8AS1 - chains A and B; structure by X-ray diffraction, 1.50 A resolution.

# Chain A
Name: 14-3-3 protein sigma
From: Homo sapiens
UniProtKB: P31947 (1433S_HUMAN); residue numbers follow UniProt; this construct covers 1-231
Sequence (236 residues; numbered -4 to 231; the number before each row is that of its first residue; numbers below 1 keep their minus sign (Gly-4 is residue -4)):
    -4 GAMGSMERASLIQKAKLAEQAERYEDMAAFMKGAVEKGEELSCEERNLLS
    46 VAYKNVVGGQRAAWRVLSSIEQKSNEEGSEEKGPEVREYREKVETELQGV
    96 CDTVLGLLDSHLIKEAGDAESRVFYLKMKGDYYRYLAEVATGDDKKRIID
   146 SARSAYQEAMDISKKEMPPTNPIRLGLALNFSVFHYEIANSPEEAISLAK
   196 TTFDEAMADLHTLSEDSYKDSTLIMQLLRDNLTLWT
Sequence notes: expression tag (-4 to 0)
Glycans and other covalent adducts: compound NQL linked to Cys38
Bound ions: Mg2+ site 1 near Ser37 (its only coordinating residue here); Mg2+ site 2 near Glu89 (its only coordinating residue here)
Ligand contacts: NQL (2-chloranyl-N-[[1-(4-phenylazanylpiperidin-4-yl)carbonylpiperidin-4-yl]methyl]ethanamide): Arg41, Asn42, Phe119, Lys122, Pro167, Ile168, Gly171, Ile219
UniProt features mapped onto this chain:
  - site (Interaction with phosphoserine on interacting protein): Arg56, Arg129
  - modified residue (Phosphoserine): Ser5, Ser74

# Chain B
Name: Estrogen receptor
UniProtKB: P03372 (ESR1_HUMAN); numbering as in UniProt (aligned over 591-595)
Sequence (5 residues; numbered 591 to 595; the number before each row is that of its first residue):
   591 FPATV
Modified positions: Thr594 (phosphothreonine; TPO)
What the authors report for this chain:
  - post-translational modification sites: Thr594 (citing earlier work)

# Interface between chain A and chain B
Residue-residue contacts (20):
  Lys49(A) - Thr594(B)
  Lys49(A) - Val595(B)
  Arg56(A) - Thr594(B)
  Arg60(A) - Phe591(B)
  Lys122(A) - Val595(B)  hydrogen bond (side chain-backbone)
  Arg129(A) - Thr594(B)
  Tyr130(A) - Thr594(B)
  Gly171(A) - Val595(B)
  Leu174(A) - Ala593(B)
  Leu174(A) - Thr594(B)
  Leu174(A) - Val595(B)  hydrophobic
  Asn175(A) - Thr594(B)
  Asn175(A) - Val595(B)  hydrogen bond (side chain-backbone)
  Val178(A) - Pro592(B)  hydrophobic
  Val178(A) - Ala593(B)
  Val178(A) - Thr594(B)
  Leu222(A) - Val595(B)  hydrophobic
  Asn226(A) - Pro592(B)
  Asn226(A) - Ala593(B)  hydrogen bond (side chain-backbone)
  Trp230(A) - Pro592(B)  hydrophobic
Interface residues without a listed pair, chain A (16 interface residues in all): Asp126, Glu182, Leu229

# Summary
16 residues of chain A face 5 of chain B across their interface, with 3 hydrogen bonds. Polar contacts include
Lys122(A)-Val595(B), Asn175(A)-Val595(B) and Asn226(A)-Ala593(B). Compound NQL is covalently linked to
Cys38(A). The paper reports a modification site at Thr594(B).
Chain A is 14-3-3 protein sigma (Homo sapiens) and chain B is Estrogen receptor; the structure, Small
molecular stabilizer for ERalpha and 14-3-3 (1076398), was determined by X-ray diffraction (same publication
as 8AI0, 8ALR, 8ALT, 8ALV, 8ALW, 8AM7 and 32 further entries).
